Entry 6BLO (X-ray diffraction, 3.40 A resolution); this record covers chains A and T of the 12 polymer chains in the assembly.

# Chain A
Molecule: DNA-directed RNA polymerase II subunit RPB1
Organism: Saccharomyces cerevisiae (strain ATCC 204508 / S288c)
Notes: EC 2.7.7.6
Reference sequence: P04050 (RPB1_YEAST); numbering as in UniProt (aligned over 1-1733)
Sequence (1733 residues; row label = number of the first residue in the row):
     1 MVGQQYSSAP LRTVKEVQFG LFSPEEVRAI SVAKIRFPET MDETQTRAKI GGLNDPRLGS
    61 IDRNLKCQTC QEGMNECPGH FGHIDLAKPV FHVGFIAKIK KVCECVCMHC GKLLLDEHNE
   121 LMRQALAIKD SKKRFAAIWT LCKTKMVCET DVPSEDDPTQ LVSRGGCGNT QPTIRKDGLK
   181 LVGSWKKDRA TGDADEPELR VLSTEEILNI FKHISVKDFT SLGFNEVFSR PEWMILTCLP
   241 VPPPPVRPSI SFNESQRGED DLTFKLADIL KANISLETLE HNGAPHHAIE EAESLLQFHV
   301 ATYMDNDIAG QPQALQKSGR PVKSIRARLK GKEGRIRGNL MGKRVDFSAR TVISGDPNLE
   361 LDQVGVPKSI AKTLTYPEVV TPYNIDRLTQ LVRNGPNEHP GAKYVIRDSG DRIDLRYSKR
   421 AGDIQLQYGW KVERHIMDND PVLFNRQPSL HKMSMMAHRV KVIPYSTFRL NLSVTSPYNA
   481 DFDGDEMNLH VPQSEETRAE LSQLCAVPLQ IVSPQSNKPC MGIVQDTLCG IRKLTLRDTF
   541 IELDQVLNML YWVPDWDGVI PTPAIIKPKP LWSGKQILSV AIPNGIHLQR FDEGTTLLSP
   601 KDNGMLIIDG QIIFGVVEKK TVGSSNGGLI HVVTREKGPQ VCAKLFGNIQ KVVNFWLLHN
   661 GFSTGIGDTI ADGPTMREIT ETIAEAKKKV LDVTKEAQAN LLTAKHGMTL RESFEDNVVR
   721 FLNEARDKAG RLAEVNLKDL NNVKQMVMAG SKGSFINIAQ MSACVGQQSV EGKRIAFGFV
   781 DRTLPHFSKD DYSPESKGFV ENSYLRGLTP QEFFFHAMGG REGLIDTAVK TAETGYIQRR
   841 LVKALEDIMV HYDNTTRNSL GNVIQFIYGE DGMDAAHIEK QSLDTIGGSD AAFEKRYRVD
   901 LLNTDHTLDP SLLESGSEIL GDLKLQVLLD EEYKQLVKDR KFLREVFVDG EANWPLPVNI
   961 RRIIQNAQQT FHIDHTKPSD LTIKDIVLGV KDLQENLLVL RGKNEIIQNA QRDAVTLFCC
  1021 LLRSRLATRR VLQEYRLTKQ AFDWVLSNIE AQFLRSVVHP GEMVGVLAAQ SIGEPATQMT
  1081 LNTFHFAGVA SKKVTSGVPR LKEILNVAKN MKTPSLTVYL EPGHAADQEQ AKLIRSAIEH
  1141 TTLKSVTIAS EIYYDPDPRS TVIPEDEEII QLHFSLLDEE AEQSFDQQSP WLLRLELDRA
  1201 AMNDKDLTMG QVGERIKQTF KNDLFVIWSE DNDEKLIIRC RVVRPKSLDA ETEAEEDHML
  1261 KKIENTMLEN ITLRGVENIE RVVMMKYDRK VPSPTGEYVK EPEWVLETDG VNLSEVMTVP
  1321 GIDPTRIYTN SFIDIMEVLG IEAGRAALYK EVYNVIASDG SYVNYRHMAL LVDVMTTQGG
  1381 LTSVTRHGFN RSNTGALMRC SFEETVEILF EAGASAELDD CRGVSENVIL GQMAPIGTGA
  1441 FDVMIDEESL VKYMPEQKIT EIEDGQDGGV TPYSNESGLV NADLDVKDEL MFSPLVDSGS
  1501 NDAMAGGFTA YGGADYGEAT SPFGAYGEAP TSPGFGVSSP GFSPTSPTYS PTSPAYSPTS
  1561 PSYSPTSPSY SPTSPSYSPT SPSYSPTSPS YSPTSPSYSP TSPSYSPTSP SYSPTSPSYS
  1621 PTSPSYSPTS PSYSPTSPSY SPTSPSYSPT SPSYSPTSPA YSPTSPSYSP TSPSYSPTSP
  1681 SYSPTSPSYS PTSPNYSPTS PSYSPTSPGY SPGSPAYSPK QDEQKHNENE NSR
Disordered / not traced: 1-2, 149-164, 186-200, 251-258, 1081-1092, 1176-1186, 1244-1253, 1447-1733
Ion coordination: Zn2+ site 1: Cys67, Cys70, Cys77, His80; Zn2+ site 2: Cys110, Cys167; Mg2+: Asp481, Asp483, Asp485 (shared with 1 residue of chain R)

# Chain T
Molecule: 29-nt DNA strand
Sequence (29 nucleotides; row label = number of the first residue in the row):
     1 CTACCGATAA GCAGAGGCAX CTCTCGATG
Disordered / not traced: 1-18
Modified positions: 3DR (1',2'-dideoxyribofuranose-5'-phosphate) at position 20

# How chain A and chain T interact
Residue-residue contacts - 11 pairs, chain A then chain T:
  Lys332(A) - DC21(T)  phosphate contact
  Arg337(A) - 3DR_20(T)  salt bridge to the phosphate
  Arg344(A) - DC23(T)  salt bridge to the phosphate
  Arg350(A) - DC23(T)  sugar contact
  Gln447(A) - DT22(T)  sugar contact
  Ala832(A) - 3DR_20(T)  sugar contact
  Gly835(A) - 3DR_20(T)  sugar contact
  Tyr836(A) - DA19(T)  phosphate contact
  Tyr836(A) - 3DR_20(T)  hydrogen bond to the sugar
  Arg839(A) - 3DR_20(T)  salt bridge to the phosphate
  Glu1403(A) - DA19(T)  phosphate contact
Also at the interface, not in a pair above, chain A (12 interface residues in all): Pro448, Arg1386

# Summary
The interface between chain A and chain T involves 12 residues on one side and 5 on the other; the contacts
include 1 hydrogen bond and 3 salt bridges. Among the polar pairs are Tyr836(A)-3DR_20(T), Arg337(A)-3DR_20(T)
and Arg344(A)-DC23(T).
Here chain A is DNA-directed RNA polymerase II subunit RPB1 (Saccharomyces cerevisiae (strain ATCC 204508 /
S288c)) and chain T is a 29-nt DNA strand. Entry 6BLO (Pol II elongation complex with an abasic lesion at i+1
position) was determined by X-ray diffraction, deposited together with 6BLP, 6BM2, 6BM4 and 6BQF.
